PDB entry 6V4H | X-ray diffraction, 1.53 A resolution | chains A and B

[Chain A]
Molecule: Protein Mdm4
From: Danio rerio
Reference sequence: Q7ZUW7 (MDM4_DANRE); residues 15-106 here = UniProt positions 15-106
Sequence (103 residues; row label = number of the first residue in the row):
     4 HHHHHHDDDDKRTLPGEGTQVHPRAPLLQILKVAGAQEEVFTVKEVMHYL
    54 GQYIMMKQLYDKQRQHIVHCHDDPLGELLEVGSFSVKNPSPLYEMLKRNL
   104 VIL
Not modelled in the structure: 4-16
Sequence notes: expression tag (4-14); engineered mutation Val46 (Leu in Q7ZUW7), Leu95 (Val in Q7ZUW7)

[Chain B]
Molecule: Stapled Peptide LSQETF(0EH)DLWKLL(MK8)EN(NH2)
Sequence (17 residues; each row starts with the number of its first residue):
    14 LSQETFXDLWKLLLENX
Not modelled in the structure: 14-15
Modified positions: 0EH ((2R)-2-amino-2-methylnonanoic acid) at position 20; Leu27 (2-methyl-L-norleucine; MK8); NH2 (amino group) at position 30
Glycans and other covalent adducts: covalent link 0EH_20-Leu27

[Interface between chain A and chain B]
Contacting residue pairs (28; chain A residue first):
  Lys47(A) - Glu28(B)  salt bridge
  Met50(A) - Trp23(B)  hydrogen bond (backbone-side chain)
  Met50(A) - Leu26(B)  hydrophobic
  Met50(A) - Leu27(B)
  His51(A) - 0EH_20(B)
  His51(A) - Leu27(B)
  Leu53(A) - Trp23(B)  hydrophobic
  Gly54(A) - Phe19(B)
  Gly54(A) - 0EH_20(B)
  Gly54(A) - Trp23(B)
  Gln55(A) - 0EH_20(B)
  Ile57(A) - Phe19(B)  hydrophobic
  Ile57(A) - Trp23(B)  hydrophobic
  Met58(A) - Phe19(B)
  Met58(A) - 0EH_20(B)
  Tyr63(A) - Phe19(B)  hydrophobic
  Gln68(A) - Glu17(B)
  Gln68(A) - Thr18(B)
  Gln68(A) - Phe19(B)  hydrogen bond (side chain-backbone)
  Gln68(A) - Leu22(B)
  His69(A) - Leu22(B)
  Val71(A) - Phe19(B)  hydrophobic
  Val89(A) - Leu22(B)
  Val89(A) - Trp23(B)  hydrophobic
  Val89(A) - Leu26(B)  hydrophobic
  Pro92(A) - Leu26(B)  hydrophobic
  Leu95(A) - Trp23(B)  hydrophobic
  Tyr96(A) - Leu26(B)
Also at the interface, not in a pair above, chain A (18 interface residues in all): Phe87, Lys90

[In short]
18 residues of chain A and 9 residues of chain B are in contact; the contacts include 2 hydrogen bonds and 1
salt bridge. Polar contacts include Lys47(A)-Glu28(B), Met50(A)-Trp23(B) and Gln68(A)-Phe19(B).
Chain A is Protein Mdm4 (Danio rerio) and chain B is Stapled Peptide LSQETF(0EH)DLWKLL(MK8)EN(NH2); the
structure, Crystal Structure Analysis of Zebra Fish MDMX, was determined by X-ray diffraction, deposited
together with 6V4E, 6V4F and 6V4G.
